Entry 3VFP (X-ray diffraction, 1.85 A resolution); this record covers chains A and C of the 3 polymer chains in the assembly.

# Chain A
Protein: MHC class I antigen
Source organism: Homo sapiens
Reference sequence: C5MK56 (C5MK56_HUMAN); residues 1-276 here correspond to UniProt positions 25-300 (UniProt number = residue number + 24)
Chain sequence (276 residues; row label = number of the first residue in the row):
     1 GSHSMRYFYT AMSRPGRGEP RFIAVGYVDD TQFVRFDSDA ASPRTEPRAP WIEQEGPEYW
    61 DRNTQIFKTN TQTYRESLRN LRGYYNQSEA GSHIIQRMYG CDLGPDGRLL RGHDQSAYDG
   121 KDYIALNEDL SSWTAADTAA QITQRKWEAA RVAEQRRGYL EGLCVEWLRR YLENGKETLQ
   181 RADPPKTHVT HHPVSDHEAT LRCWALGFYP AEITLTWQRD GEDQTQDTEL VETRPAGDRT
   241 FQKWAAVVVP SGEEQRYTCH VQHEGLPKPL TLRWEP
Construct notes: engineered mutation G158 (Ala182 in C5MK56)
Disulfides: C101-C164, C203-C259
What the authors report for this chain:
  - mutagenesis - L163A: unchanged binding to SB27 TCR

# Chain C
Protein: LPEP peptide from EBV, LPEPLPQGQLTAY
Chain sequence (13 residues; each row starts with the number of its first residue):
     1 LPEPLPQGQL TAY
What the authors report for this chain:
  - mutagenesis - P4A (Tm change 9 degC): decreased stability

# Chain A / chain C interface
Pairs across the interface (46):
  M5(A) with L1(C)
  Y7(A) with L1(C), hydrogen bond (side chain-backbone); P2(C)
  Y9(A) with P2(C)
  R62(A) with L1(C)
  N63(A) with L1(C); P2(C)
  Q65(A) with L5(C)
  I66(A) with E3(C); P4(C), hydrophobic
  F67(A) with P2(C), hydrophobic
  T69(A) with L5(C)
  N70(A) with L5(C); L10(C)
  T73(A) with L10(C); A12(C)
  Y74(A) with Y13(C), hydrogen bond
  E76(A) with A12(C)
  S77(A) with A12(C); Y13(C), hydrogen bond (side chain-backbone)
  N80(A) with Y13(C), hydrogen bond (side chain-backbone)
  L81(A) with Y13(C), hydrophobic
  Y84(A) with Y13(C), hydrogen bond (side chain-backbone)
  I95(A) with Y13(C)
  R97(A) with E3(C), salt bridge
  Y99(A) with P2(C); E3(C), hydrogen bond (side chain-backbone)
  S116(A) with Y13(C), hydrogen bond
  Y123(A) with Y13(C), hydrophobic
  T143(A) with Y13(C), hydrogen bond (side chain-backbone)
  K146(A) with A12(C); Y13(C), hydrogen bond (side chain-backbone)
  W147(A) with T11(C); A12(C), hydrogen bond (side chain-backbone); Y13(C), hydrophobic
  A150(A) with T11(C)
  V152(A) with T11(C)
  Q155(A) with P6(C)
  R156(A) with E3(C), salt bridge
  Y159(A) with L1(C), hydrogen bond (side chain-backbone); P2(C); E3(C); P4(C)
  L163(A) with P4(C), hydrophobic
  W167(A) with L1(C), hydrophobic
  Y171(A) with L1(C), hydrogen bond (side chain-backbone)
Also at the interface, not in a pair above, chain A (35 interface residues in all): Y59, Q96

# Overview
The interface between chain A and chain C involves 35 residues on one side and 10 on the other, with 12
hydrogen bonds and 2 salt bridges. Among the polar pairs are R97(A)-E3(C), R156(A)-E3(C) and Y7(A)-L1(C). The
paper reports that P4A of chain C reduces stability; L163A of chain A leaves binding to SB27 TCR unchanged.
Here chain A is MHC class I antigen (Homo sapiens) and chain C is LPEP peptide from EBV, LPEPLPQGQLTAY. Entry
3VFP (crystal structure of HLA B*3508 LPEP158G, HLA mutant Gly158) was determined by X-ray diffraction,
deposited together with 3VFM, 3VFN, 3VFO, 3VFR, 3VFS, 3VFT and 3 further entries.
